Entry 8SKT (X-ray diffraction, 2.69 A resolution); this record covers chains A and F of the 6 polymer chains in the assembly.

Chain A:
Name: Cyclic GMP-AMP synthase
From: Mus musculus
Notes: EC 2.7.7.86; fragment: catalytic domain
Reference sequence: Q8C6L5 (CGAS_MOUSE); residues 147-507 here = UniProt positions 147-507
Chain sequence (364 residues; row label = number of the first residue in the row):
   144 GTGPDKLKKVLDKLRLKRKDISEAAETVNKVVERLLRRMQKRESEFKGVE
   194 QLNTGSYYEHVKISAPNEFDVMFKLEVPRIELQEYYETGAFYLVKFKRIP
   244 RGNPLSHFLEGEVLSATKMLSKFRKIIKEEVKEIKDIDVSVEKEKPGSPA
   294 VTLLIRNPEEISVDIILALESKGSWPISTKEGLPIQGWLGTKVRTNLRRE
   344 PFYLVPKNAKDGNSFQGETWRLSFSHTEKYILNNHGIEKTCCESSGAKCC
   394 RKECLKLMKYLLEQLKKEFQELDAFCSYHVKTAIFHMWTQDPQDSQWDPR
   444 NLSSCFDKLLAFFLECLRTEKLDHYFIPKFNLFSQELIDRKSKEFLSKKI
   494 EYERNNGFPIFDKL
Unresolved in the structure: 144-147, 243-245, 507
Sequence notes: expression tag (144-146)
UniProt features mapped onto this chain:
  - region: Lys372 to Lys395 (DNA-binding)
  - motif: Leu154 to Leu159 (Nuclear export signal), Asp281 to Ser291 (Nuclear localization signal)
  - binding site (GTP): Thr197, Asp307, Arg364 to Glu371
  - binding site (ATP): Ser199, Glu371, Lys402, Ser420 to Lys424
  - binding site (Mg(2+)): Glu211, Asp213, Asp307
  - binding site (2',3'-cGAMP): Asp213, Gly290, Asp307, Lys350, Arg364 to Ser366
  - binding site (Zn(2+)): His378, Cys384, Cys385, Cys392
  - site: Arg241 (Arginine-anchor), Asp307, Ile308 (Cleavage)
  - modified residue: Lys156 (N6-lactoyllysine), Glu176 (PolyADP-ribosyl glutamic acid), Ser199 (Phosphoserine), Tyr201 (Phosphotyrosine), Glu272 (5-glutamyl polyglutamate), Ser291 (Phosphoserine), Glu302 (5-glutamyl glutamate), Lys372 (N6-acetyllysine), Lys382 (N6-acetyllysine), Lys402 (N6-acetyllysine), Ser420 (Phosphoserine), Lys491 (N6-methyllysine)
  - lipidation (S-palmitoyl cysteine): Cys392, Cys393, Cys459
  - cross-link (Glycyl lysine isopeptide (Lys-Gly)): Lys217 (interchain with G-Cter in SUMO), Lys271 (interchain with G-Cter in ubiquitin), Lys335 (interchain with G-Cter in SUMO), Lys372 (interchain with G-Cter in SUMO), Lys382 (interchain with G-Cter in SUMO), Lys399 (interchain with G-Cter in ubiquitin), Lys402 (interchain with G-Cter in ubiquitin), Lys409 (interchain with G-Cter in ubiquitin), Lys410 (interchain with G-Cter in ubiquitin), Lys464 (interchain with G-Cter in SUMO)
  - mutagenesis: Lys156 (K156Q: Mimics lactylation; knockin mice show higher mortality following HSV-1 infection), Asn172 (N172K: Induces alteration of the DNA-binding surface and leads to decreased synthesis of cyclic GMP-AMP (cGAMP); when associated with L-180), Glu176 (E176A: Abolished poly-ADP-ribosylation by PARP1, stimulating interferon production in knockin mice), Arg180 (R180L: Induces alteration of the DNA-binding surface and leads to decreased synthesis of cyclic GMP-AMP (cGAMP); when associated with K-182), Gly198 (G198A: Abolishes stimulation of interferon production; when associated with A-199), Ser199 (S199A: Abolishes stimulation of interferon production; when associated with A-199), Tyr201 (Y201E: Phosphomimetic mutant; reduced translocation to the nucleus following treatment with etoposide), Glu211 to Asp213 (Abolished nucleotidyltransferase activity. Does not affect nuclear localization and tethering to chromatin), Glu211 (E211A: Abolishes ability to promote type-I interferon production), Asp213 (D213A: Abolishes ability to promote type-I interferon production), Lys217 (K217R: Reduced sumoylation), Arg222 (R222E: Impaired tethering to chromatin, leading to constitutive activation in the absence of DNA), 31 further mutagenesis entries in UniProt
Bound ions: Mn2+ site 1: Glu211, Asp213 (together with ATP); Mn2+ site 2: Glu211, Asp213, Asp307 (together with ATP); Zn2+: His378, Cys384, Cys385, Cys392
Small-molecule neighbours: ATP (adenosine-5'-triphosphate): Gly198, Ser199, Lys205, Glu211, Asp213, Arg364, Ser368, Glu371, Lys402, Glu406, Ser420, Tyr421, Lys424, His467
Reported in the primary citation:
  - binding site for ATP: Ser368, Glu371, Tyr421, Lys424
  - catalytic residues: Asp307
  - Mn2+ coordination: Glu211, Asp213
  - mutagenesis - E211Q/D213N: abolished catalytic activity
  - mutagenesis - E211Q/D213N/K382E: decreased binding to NTP
  - mutagenesis - R364A (33-fold), H467A: decreased catalytic activity on ATP/GTP
  - mutagenesis - H467A (2-fold): increased catalytic activity on GTP/GTP
  - mutagenesis - R364A (10-fold): decreased catalytic activity on GTP/GTP
  - mutagenesis - R364A (4-fold): increased catalytic activity on ATP/ATP
  - specificity-determining residues: Ile309, Arg364, His467
  - mutagenesis - E211Q/D213N/K382E: unchanged binding to ATP and GTP

Chain F:
Molecule: Palindromic DNA18
Sequence (18 nucleotides; each row starts with the number of its first residue):
     1 ATCTGTACATGTACAGAT

Chain A / chain F interface:
Contacting residue pairs - 13 pairs, chain A then chain F:
  Arg161(A) - DT4(F)  hydrogen bond to the base
  Arg161(A) - DG5(F)  hydrogen bond to the sugar
  Ser165(A) - DG5(F)  hydrogen bond to the phosphate
  Ser165(A) - DT6(F)  hydrogen bond to the phosphate
  Ala168(A) - DT6(F)  phosphate contact
  Ala168(A) - DA7(F)  phosphate contact
  Asn172(A) - DA7(F)  hydrogen bond to the phosphate
  Asn196(A) - DC8(F)  hydrogen bond to the phosphate
  Tyr200(A) - DT6(F)  hydrogen bond to the phosphate
  Tyr200(A) - DA7(F)  hydrogen bond to the phosphate
  Tyr201(A) - DA7(F)  phosphate contact
  Tyr201(A) - DC8(F)  phosphate contact
  Lys372(A) - DC8(F)  salt bridge to the phosphate
Interface residues without a listed pair, chain A (10 interface residues in all): Ile164, Glu169

In short:
The interface between chain A and chain F involves 10 residues on one side and 5 on the other; the contacts
include 8 hydrogen bonds and 1 salt bridge. Among the polar pairs are Arg161(A)-DT4(F), Arg161(A)-DG5(F) and
Ser165(A)-DG5(F). From the paper: the catalytic residue Asp307(A); R364A and H467A of chain A reduce catalytic
activity on ATP/GTP; 4 substitutions were tested in all.
Chain A is Cyclic GMP-AMP synthase (Mus musculus) and chain F is Palindromic DNA18; the structure, Structure
of ternary complex of mouse cGAS with dsDNA and bound ATP with 5 mM Mn2+, was determined by X-ray diffraction
together with 7UUX, 7UXW, 7UYQ, 7UYZ, 7UZR, 7V0W and 14 further entries from the same study.
